PDB entry 7Y00 | electron microscopy, 3.96 A resolution | chains H and J of the 10 polymer chains in the assembly

# Chain H
Protein: Histone H2B type 1-J
Source organism: Homo sapiens
Reference sequence: P06899 (H2B1J_HUMAN); residues -3 to 122 here correspond to UniProt positions 1-126 (UniProt number = residue number + 4)
Chain sequence (129 residues; numbered -6 to 122; the number before each row is that of its first residue; numbers below 1 keep their minus sign (Gly-6 is residue -6)):
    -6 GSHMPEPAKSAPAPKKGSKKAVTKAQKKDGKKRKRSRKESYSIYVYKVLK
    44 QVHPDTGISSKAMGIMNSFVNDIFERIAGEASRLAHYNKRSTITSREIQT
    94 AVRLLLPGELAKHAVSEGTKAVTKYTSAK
Disordered / not traced: -6 to 27
Sequence notes: expression tag (-6 to -4)

# Chain J
Molecule: 169-nt DNA strand
Sequence (169 nucleotides; numbered 1 to 169; the number before each row is that of its first residue):
     1 ATCTATGAATTTCGGGACATGCCCGGACATGCCCTATATCTGACACGTGC
    51 CTGGAGACTAGGGAGTAATCCCCTTGGCGGTTAAAACGCGGGGGACAGCG
   101 CGTACGTGCGTTTAAGCGGTGCTAGAGCTGTCTACGACCAATTGAGCGGC
   151 CTCGGCACCGGATTCTCAG
Disordered / not traced: 1-14

# Chain H / chain J interface
Residue-residue contacts - 14 pairs, chain H then chain J:
  Ser29(H) with DC128(J), phosphate contact
  Arg30(H) with DT52(J), sugar contact
  Tyr39(H) with DA45(J), hydrogen bond to the phosphate; DC46(J), phosphate contact
  Gly50(H) with DA45(J), phosphate contact
  Ile51(H) with DC44(J), sugar contact; DA45(J), hydrogen bond to the phosphate
  Ser52(H) with DC44(J), hydrogen bond to the phosphate
  Ser53(H) with DC44(J), hydrogen bond to the phosphate
  Lys82(H) with DA64(J), phosphate contact
  Arg83(H) with DA64(J), phosphate contact
  Ser84(H) with DG63(J), hydrogen bond to the phosphate; DA64(J), hydrogen bond to the phosphate
  Thr85(H) with DA64(J), sugar contact
Other interface residues (no listed pair), chain H (12 interface residues in all): Lys54
Other interface residues (no listed pair), chain J (9 interface residues in all): DC51, DG65

# Overview
The interface between chain H and chain J involves 12 residues on one side and 9 on the other; the contacts
include 6 hydrogen bonds. Among the polar pairs are Tyr39(H)-DA45(J), Ile51(H)-DA45(J) and Ser52(H)-DC44(J).
Chain H is Histone H2B type 1-J (Homo sapiens) and chain J is a 169-nt DNA strand; the structure, Cryo-EM
structure of the nucleosome containing 169 base-pair DNA with a p53 target sequence, was determined by
electron microscopy together with 7XZY from the same study.
